3S8F - chains B and C of the 3 polymer chains in the assembly; structure by X-ray diffraction, 1.80 A resolution.

== Chain B ==
Name: Cytochrome c oxidase subunit 2
Organism: Thermus thermophilus
Notes: EC 1.9.3.1
UniProt: Q5SJ80 (COX2_THET8); residues 1-168 here = UniProt positions 1-168
Chain sequence (168 residues; each row starts with the number of its first residue):
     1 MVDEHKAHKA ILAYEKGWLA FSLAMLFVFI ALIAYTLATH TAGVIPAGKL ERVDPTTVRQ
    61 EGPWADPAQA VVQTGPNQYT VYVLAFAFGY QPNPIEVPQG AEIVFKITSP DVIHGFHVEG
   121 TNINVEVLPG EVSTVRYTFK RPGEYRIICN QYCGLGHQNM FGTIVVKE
Unresolved in the structure: 1-2
Curated features (UniProtKB/Swiss-Prot):
  - binding site (Cu cation): His114, Cys149, Cys153, His157
Bound ions: dinuclear copper ion: His114, Cys149, Gln151, Cys153, His157, Met160

== Chain C ==
Name: Cytochrome c oxidase polypeptide 2A
Organism: Thermus thermophilus
Notes: EC 1.9.3.1
UniProt: P82543 (COXA_THET8); numbering as in UniProt (aligned over 1-34)
Chain sequence (34 residues; row label = number of the first residue in the row):
     1 MEEKPKGALA VILVLTLTIL VFWLGVYAVF FARG
Unresolved in the structure: 1-3
Curated features (UniProtKB/Swiss-Prot):
  - modified residue: Met1 (N-formylmethionine)
Small-molecule neighbours: heme-as (HAS): Val11, Leu15, Ile19

== Chain B / chain C interface ==
Contacting residue pairs (33):
  Ala10(B) with Pro5(C)
  Ile11(B) with Pro5(C), hydrophobic
  Tyr14(B) with Lys4(C); Pro5(C); Leu9(C), hydrophobic
  Trp18(B) with Ile12(C), hydrophobic; Thr16(C)
  Phe21(B) with Thr16(C)
  Met25(B) with Thr16(C); Ile19(C), hydrophobic; Leu20(C), hydrophobic
  Phe29(B) with Ile19(C), hydrophobic; Leu20(C), hydrophobic; Trp23(C)
  Leu32(B) with Trp23(C), hydrophobic; Tyr27(C), hydrogen bond (backbone-side chain)
  Ile33(B) with Trp23(C), hydrophobic
  Tyr35(B) with Tyr27(C); Phe31(C), hydrophobic
  Thr36(B) with Tyr27(C); Phe30(C); Phe31(C)
  His40(B) with Gly34(C)
  Thr41(B) with Phe30(C); Phe31(C)
  Gly120(B) with Arg33(C)
  Thr121(B) with Arg33(C)
  Asn122(B) with Phe30(C), hydrogen bond (side chain-backbone); Arg33(C), hydrogen bond (backbone-backbone); Gly34(C)
  Tyr137(B) with Arg33(C), hydrogen bond (side chain-backbone); Gly34(C), hydrogen bond (side chain-backbone)
  Lys140(B) with Gly34(C), hydrogen bond (side chain-backbone)
Interface residues without a listed pair, chain B (19 interface residues in all): Thr39
Interface residues without a listed pair, chain C (15 interface residues in all): Leu15, Leu24

== Overview ==
19 residues of chain B and 15 residues of chain C are in contact, with 6 hydrogen bonds. Among the polar pairs
are Leu32(B)-Tyr27(C), Asn122(B)-Phe30(C) and Tyr137(B)-Arg33(C). Ligands of chain C: heme-as. UniProt lists 4
Cu cation-binding residues on chain B.
Here chain B is Cytochrome c oxidase subunit 2 and chain C is Cytochrome c oxidase polypeptide 2A, both from
Thermus thermophilus. Entry 3S8F (1.8 A structure of ba3 cytochrome c oxidase from Thermus thermophilus in
lipid environment) was determined by X-ray diffraction (same publication as 3S8G).
